6OGZ - chains A and M of the 13 polymer chains in the assembly; structure by electron microscopy, 3.60 A resolution.

[Chain A]
Molecule: RNA-dependent RNA polymerase of rotavirus A
Source organism: Rotavirus A
Notes: EC 2.7.7.48
Reference sequence: G0YZJ9 (G0YZJ9_9REOV); residues 1-1088 here = UniProt positions 1-1088
Amino-acid sequence (1088 residues; row label = number of the first residue in the row):
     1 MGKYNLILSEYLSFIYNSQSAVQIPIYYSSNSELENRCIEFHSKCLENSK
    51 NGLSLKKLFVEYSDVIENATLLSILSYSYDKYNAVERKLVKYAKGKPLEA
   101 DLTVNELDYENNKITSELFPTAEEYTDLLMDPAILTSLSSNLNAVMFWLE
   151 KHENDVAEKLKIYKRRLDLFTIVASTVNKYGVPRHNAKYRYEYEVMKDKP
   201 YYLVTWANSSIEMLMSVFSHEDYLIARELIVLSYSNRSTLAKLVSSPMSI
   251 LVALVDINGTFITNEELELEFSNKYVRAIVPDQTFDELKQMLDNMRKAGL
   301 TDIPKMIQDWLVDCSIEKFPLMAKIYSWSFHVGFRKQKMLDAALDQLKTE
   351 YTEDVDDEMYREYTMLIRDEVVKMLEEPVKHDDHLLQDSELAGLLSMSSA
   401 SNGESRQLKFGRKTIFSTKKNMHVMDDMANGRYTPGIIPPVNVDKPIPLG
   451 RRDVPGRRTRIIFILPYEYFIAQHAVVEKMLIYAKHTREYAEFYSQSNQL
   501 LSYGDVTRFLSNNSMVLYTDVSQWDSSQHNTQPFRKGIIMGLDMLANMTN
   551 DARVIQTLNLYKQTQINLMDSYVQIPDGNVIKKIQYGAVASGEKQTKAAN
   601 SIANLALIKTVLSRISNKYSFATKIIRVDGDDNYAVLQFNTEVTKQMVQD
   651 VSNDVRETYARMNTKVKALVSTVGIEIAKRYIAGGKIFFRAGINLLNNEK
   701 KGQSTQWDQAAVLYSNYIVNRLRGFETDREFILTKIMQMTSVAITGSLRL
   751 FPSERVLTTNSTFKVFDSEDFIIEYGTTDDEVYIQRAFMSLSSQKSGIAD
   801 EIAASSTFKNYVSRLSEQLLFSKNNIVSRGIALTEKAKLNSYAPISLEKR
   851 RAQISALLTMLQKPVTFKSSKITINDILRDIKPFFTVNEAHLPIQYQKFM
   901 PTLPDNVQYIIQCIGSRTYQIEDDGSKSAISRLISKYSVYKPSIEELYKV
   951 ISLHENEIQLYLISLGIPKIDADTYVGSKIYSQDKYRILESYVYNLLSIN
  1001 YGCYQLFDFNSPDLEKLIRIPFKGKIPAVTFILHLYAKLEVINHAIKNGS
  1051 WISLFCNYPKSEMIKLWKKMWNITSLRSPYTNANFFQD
Not modelled in the structure: 1, 1084-1088
Residues lining bound ligands:
  - GTP (guanosine-5'-triphosphate): Tyr11, Ile15, Asn83, Ser139, Ser140, Asn143, Arg184, His185, Tyr189, Gln738, Arg749
  - UTP (uridine 5'-triphosphate): Arg452, Arg457, Arg458, Arg460, Ile462, Asp520, Val521, Ser522, Gln523, Trp524, Asp525, Ser591, Gly592, Thr596, Asn600, Asp631, Asp632
From the paper describing this entry:
  - binding site for the 18-nt RNA strand: Lys679, Arg680, Arg690, Arg723, Ile944
  - conformationally variable residues (domain motion, helix shift, loop rearrangement, order/disorder transition): Asn31 to Ala69, Ser398 to Ser401, Pro968 to Lys979, Asn1072 to Asp1088

[Chain M]
Molecule: Inner capsid protein VP2
Source organism: Rotavirus A
Reference sequence: G0YZK0 (G0YZK0_9REOV); residue numbers follow UniProt; this construct covers 1-887
Amino-acid sequence (887 residues; numbered 1 to 887; the number before each row is that of its first residue):
     1 MAYRKRGARRETNLKQDDRMQEKEENKNVNTNSENKNATKPQLSEKVLSQ
    51 KEEVITDNQEEIKIADEVKKSNKEESKQLLEVLKTKEEHQKEVQYEILQK
   101 TIPTFEPKESILKKLEDIKPEQVKKQTKLFRIFEPRQLPVYRANGEKELR
   151 NRWYWKLKRDTLPDGDYDVREYFLNLYDQVLTEMPDYLLLKDMAVENKNS
   201 RDAGKVVDSETAAICDAIFQDEETEGVVRRFIAEMRQRVQADRNVVNYPS
   251 ILHPIDHAFNEYFLQHQLVEPLNNDIIFNYIPERIRNDVNYILNMDRNLP
   301 STARYIRPNLLQDRLNLHDNFESLWDTITTSNYILARSVVPDLKELVSTE
   351 AQIQKMSQDLQLEALTIQSETQFLTGINSQAANDCFKTLIAAMLSQRTMS
   401 LDFVTTNYMSLISGMWLLTVVPNDMFIRESLVACQLAIINTIIYPAFGMQ
   451 RMHYRNGDPQTPFQIAEQQIQNFQVANWLHFVNNNQFRQVVIDGVLNQVL
   501 NDNIRNGHVVNQLMEALMQLSRQQFPTMPVDYKRSIQRGILLLSNRLGQL
   551 VDLTRLLAYNYETLMACITMNMQHVQTLTTEKLQLTSVTSLCMLIGNATV
   601 IPSPQTLFHYYNVNVNFHSNYNERINDAVAIITAANRLNLYQKKMKSIVE
   651 DFLKRLQIFDISRVPDDQMYRLRDRLRLLPVEIRRLDIFNLILMNMEQIE
   701 RASDKIAQGVIIAYRDMQLERDEMYGYVNIARNLDGFQQINLEELMRTGD
   751 YAQITNMLLNNQPVALVGALPFITDSSVISLVAKLDATVFAQIVKLRKVD
   801 TLKPILYKINSDSNDFYLVANYDWVPTSTTKVYKQIPQQFDFRASMHMLT
   851 SNLTFTVYSDLLAFVSADTVEPINAVAFDNMRIMNEL
Not modelled in the structure: 1-61

[Interface between chain A and chain M]
Residue-residue contacts (39):
  Ile951(A) - Gln99(M)  hydrogen bond (backbone-side chain)
  Ser952(A) - Tyr95(M)  hydrogen bond (backbone-side chain)
  Ser952(A) - Gln99(M)
  Leu953(A) - Gln99(M)  hydrogen bond (backbone-side chain)
  His954(A) - Leu98(M)
  His954(A) - Gln99(M)  hydrogen bond (side chain-backbone)
  His954(A) - Thr101(M)  hydrogen bond (side chain-backbone)
  Glu955(A) - Gln99(M)  hydrogen bond (backbone-backbone)
  Glu955(A) - Lys100(M)
  Lys979(A) - Lys100(M)
  Lys979(A) - Ile367(M)
  Lys979(A) - Gln372(M)
  Tyr981(A) - Gln99(M)
  Tyr981(A) - Lys100(M)
  Ser982(A) - Glu96(M)  hydrogen bond
  Gln983(A) - Leu365(M)
  Gln983(A) - Thr366(M)
  Gln983(A) - Ile367(M)
  Lys985(A) - Glu92(M)  salt bridge
  Lys985(A) - Glu96(M)  salt bridge
  Tyr986(A) - Glu92(M)
  Pro1059(A) - Glu74(M)
  Lys1060(A) - Glu74(M)
  Lys1060(A) - Gln78(M)
  Ser1061(A) - Glu74(M)  hydrogen bond (backbone-side chain)
  Ser1061(A) - Lys77(M)
  Ser1061(A) - Gln78(M)
  Ile1064(A) - Glu81(M)
  Ile1064(A) - Thr85(M)
  Lys1065(A) - Glu81(M)
  Lys1068(A) - Glu81(M)  salt bridge
  Lys1068(A) - Thr85(M)
  Arg1077(A) - Tyr95(M)
  Pro1079(A) - Glu88(M)
  Pro1079(A) - Glu92(M)
  Tyr1080(A) - Glu88(M)
  Tyr1080(A) - Ala364(M)
  Tyr1080(A) - Leu365(M)  hydrophobic
  Thr1081(A) - Glu88(M)  hydrogen bond (backbone-side chain)
Other interface residues (no listed pair), chain A (25 interface residues in all): Gly977, Trp1067, Trp1071, Asn1082
Other interface residues (no listed pair), chain M (22 interface residues in all): Val82, Lys84, His89, Thr406
The authors on this interface:
  - interface residues, chain M: Gln78(M)

[Overview]
25 residues of chain A face 22 of chain M across their interface; the contacts include 9 hydrogen bonds and 3
salt bridges. Polar pairs include Lys985(A)-Glu92(M), Lys985(A)-Glu96(M) and Lys1068(A)-Glu81(M). The paper
reports a binding site for the 18-nt RNA strand at Lys679(A), Arg680(A) and Arg690(A) among others; the
interface residue Gln78(M).
Here chain A is RNA-dependent RNA polymerase of rotavirus A and chain M is Inner capsid protein VP2, both from
Rotavirus A. Entry 6OGZ (In situ structure of Rotavirus RNA-dependent RNA polymerase at transcript-elongated
state) was determined by electron microscopy, deposited together with 6OGY.
